1SX4 - chains H and I of the 21 polymer chains in the assembly; structure by X-ray diffraction, 3.00 A resolution.

== Chain H (and I) ==
Molecule: groEL protein
Source organism: Escherichia coli
Notes: chain I of this document is another copy of the same molecule, construct and numbering; everything in this record applies to it too
UniProtKB: P0A6F5 (CH60_ECOLI); residues 2-525 here correspond to UniProt positions 1-524 (UniProt number = residue number - 1)
Sequence (524 residues; numbered 2 to 525; the number before each row is that of its first residue):
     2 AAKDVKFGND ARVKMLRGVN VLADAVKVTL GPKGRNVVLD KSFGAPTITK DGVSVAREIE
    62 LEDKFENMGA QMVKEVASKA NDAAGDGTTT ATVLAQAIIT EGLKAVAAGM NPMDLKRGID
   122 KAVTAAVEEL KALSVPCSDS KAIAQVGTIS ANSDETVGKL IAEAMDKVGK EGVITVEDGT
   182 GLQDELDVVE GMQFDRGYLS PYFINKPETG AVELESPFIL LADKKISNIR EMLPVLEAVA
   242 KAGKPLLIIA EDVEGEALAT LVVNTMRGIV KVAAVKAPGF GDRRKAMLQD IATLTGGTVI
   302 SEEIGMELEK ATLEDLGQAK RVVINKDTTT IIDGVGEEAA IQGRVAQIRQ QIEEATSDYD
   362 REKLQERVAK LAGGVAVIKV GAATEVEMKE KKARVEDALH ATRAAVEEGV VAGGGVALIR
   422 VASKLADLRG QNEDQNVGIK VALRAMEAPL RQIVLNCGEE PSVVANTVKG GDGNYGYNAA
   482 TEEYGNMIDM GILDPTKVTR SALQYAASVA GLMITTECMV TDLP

== How chain H and chain I interact ==
Pairs across the interface (58):
  Val-22(H) / Phe-8(I)
  Asp-25(H) / Phe-8(I)
  Ala-26(H) / Phe-8(I)
  Ala-26(H) / Cys-519(I)  hydrophobic
  Val-29(H) / Glu-518(I)
  Gly-35(H) / Met-114(I)
  Arg-36(H) / Pro-113(I)
  Arg-36(H) / Met-114(I)  hydrogen bond
  Arg-36(H) / Thr-516(I)
  Arg-36(H) / Glu-518(I)  salt bridge
  Asn-37(H) / Leu-513(I)  hydrogen bond (side chain-backbone)
  Asn-37(H) / Thr-516(I)  hydrogen bond
  Asn-37(H) / Thr-517(I)
  Asn-37(H) / Glu-518(I)  hydrogen bond (backbone-backbone)
  Asn-37(H) / Cys-519(I)
  Val-38(H) / Cys-519(I)
  Val-39(H) / Met-73(I)  hydrophobic
  Val-39(H) / Thr-517(I)
  Val-39(H) / Cys-519(I)  hydrogen bond (backbone-backbone)
  Val-39(H) / Met-520(I)
  Val-39(H) / Val-521(I)  hydrogen bond (backbone-backbone)
  Leu-40(H) / Val-521(I)
  Asp-41(H) / Met-69(I)
  Asp-41(H) / Val-521(I)  hydrogen bond (backbone-backbone)
  Asp-41(H) / Thr-522(I)  hydrogen bond
  Ala-46(H) / Glu-76(I)
  Pro-47(H) / Met-69(I)
  Pro-47(H) / Gln-72(I)
  Pro-47(H) / Met-73(I)  hydrophobic
  Pro-47(H) / Glu-76(I)
  Ile-49(H) / Met-73(I)  hydrophobic
  Ile-49(H) / Leu-513(I)  hydrophobic
  Glu-59(H) / Lys-4(I)  salt bridge
  Ile-60(H) / Val-521(I)  hydrophobic
  Glu-61(H) / Ala-2(I)  hydrogen bond (side chain-backbone)
  Glu-61(H) / Ala-3(I)
  Glu-61(H) / Lys-4(I)  hydrogen bond (backbone-backbone)
  Leu-62(H) / Ala-3(I)
  Glu-63(H) / Ala-3(I)
  Glu-63(H) / Leu-524(I)
  Thr-181(H) / Gly-282(I)
  Thr-181(H) / Asp-283(I)  hydrogen bond (backbone-backbone)
  Leu-183(H) / Tyr-360(I)  hydrophobic
  Glu-216(H) / Lys-226(I)  salt bridge
  Arg-268(H) / Glu-257(I)
  Gly-269(H) / Asn-229(I)
  Gly-269(H) / Glu-257(I)
  Ile-270(H) / Asn-229(I)
  Lys-272(H) / Ser-228(I)
  Ala-383(H) / Phe-281(I)
  Ala-384(H) / Phe-281(I)
  Ala-384(H) / Tyr-360(I)  hydrogen bond (backbone-side chain)
  Thr-385(H) / Phe-281(I)
  Glu-386(H) / Arg-197(I)  salt bridge
  Glu-386(H) / Phe-281(I)
  Asn-457(H) / Met-114(I)
  Cys-458(H) / Met-114(I)
  Gly-459(H) / Asn-112(I)  hydrogen bond (backbone-side chain)
Interface residues without a listed pair, chain H (38 interface residues in all): Lys-34, Gly-180, Gly-182, Ala-241, Lys-242
Interface residues without a listed pair, chain I (32 interface residues in all): Val-6, Arg-231, Glu-308

== Overview ==
Chain H and chain I form an interface of 38 and 32 residues respectively, with 13 hydrogen bonds and 4 salt
bridges. Polar pairs include Arg-36(H)/Glu-518(I), Glu-59(H)/Lys-4(I) and Glu-216(H)/Lys-226(I).
Both chains are groEL protein (Escherichia coli). Entry 1SX4 (GroEL-GroES-ADP7) was determined by X-ray
diffraction, deposited together with 1SS8, 1SVT and 1SX3.
